Entry 8TH8 (electron microscopy, 7.40 A resolution (low resolution: residue-level contacts below are approximate; hydrogen-bond / salt-bridge calls are withheld)); this record covers chains J and Q of the 18 polymer chains in the assembly.

[Chain J]
Molecule: Dynein regulatory complex protein 9
Source organism: Tetrahymena thermophila
UniProt: Q23S05 (Q23S05_TETTS); residue numbers follow UniProt; this construct covers 1-372
Sequence (372 residues; numbered 1 to 372; the number before each row is that of its first residue):
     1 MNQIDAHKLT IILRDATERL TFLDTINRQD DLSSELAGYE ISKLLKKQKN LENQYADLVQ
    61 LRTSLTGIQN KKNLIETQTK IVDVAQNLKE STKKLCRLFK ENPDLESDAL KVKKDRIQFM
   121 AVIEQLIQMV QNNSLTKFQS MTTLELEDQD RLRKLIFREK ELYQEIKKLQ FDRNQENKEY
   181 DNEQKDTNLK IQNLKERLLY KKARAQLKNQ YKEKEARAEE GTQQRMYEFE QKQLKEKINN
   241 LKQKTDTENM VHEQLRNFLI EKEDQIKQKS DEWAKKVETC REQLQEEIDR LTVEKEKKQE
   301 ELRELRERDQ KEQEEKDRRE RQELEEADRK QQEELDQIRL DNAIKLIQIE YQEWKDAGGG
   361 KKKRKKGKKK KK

[Chain Q]
Molecule: Calmodulin 7-2
Source organism: Tetrahymena thermophila
UniProt: I7MDA9 (I7MDA9_TETTS); residue numbers follow UniProt; this construct covers 1-202
Sequence (202 residues; row label = number of the first residue in the row):
     1 MDNTGKLEKQ LVTLNDGLPK KPAKEIIEEL KHHLYQDFQK FFSEEKKQQY QNNFALFDRD
    61 NDKYINLSEL KELLTSVNIT FPDDELEELY NEFCLTSPEA DGINEDAVFI IVSKKIRDND
   121 KDEQLTQAFK LVEKAVNDEL AKTPNETKEQ EGYIRVEQFK ELLMTLGNRW SEEQANEFLK
   181 DINPKSDERI NYLDVVKKLM KR

[Interface between chain J and chain Q]
Pairs across the interface - 40 pairs, chain J then chain Q:
  Glu350(J) - Thr80(Q)
  Glu350(J) - Phe81(Q)
  Glu350(J) - Asn119(Q)
  Tyr351(J) - Tyr50(Q)
  Tyr351(J) - Val77(Q)
  Tyr351(J) - Asn78(Q)
  Tyr351(J) - Ile79(Q)
  Tyr351(J) - Val112(Q)
  Gln352(J) - Lys115(Q)
  Gln352(J) - Ile116(Q)
  Gln352(J) - Asn119(Q)
  Gln352(J) - Asp120(Q)
  Glu353(J) - Phe42(Q)
  Glu353(J) - Ile116(Q)
  Trp354(J) - Tyr50(Q)
  Trp354(J) - Leu74(Q)
  Trp354(J) - Val108(Q)
  Trp354(J) - Phe109(Q)
  Trp354(J) - Ile111(Q)
  Trp354(J) - Val112(Q)
  Trp354(J) - Ser113(Q)
  Trp354(J) - Ile116(Q)
  Lys355(J) - Phe38(Q)
  Lys355(J) - Phe42(Q)
  Lys355(J) - Tyr50(Q)
  Lys355(J) - Ile116(Q)
  Asp356(J) - Phe38(Q)
  Asp356(J) - Phe42(Q)
  Asp356(J) - Ser43(Q)
  Asp356(J) - Glu44(Q)
  Asp356(J) - Lys47(Q)
  Ala357(J) - Phe38(Q)
  Ala357(J) - Lys47(Q)
  Ala357(J) - Gln51(Q)
  Gly358(J) - Gln51(Q)
  Gly358(J) - Glu105(Q)
  Gly359(J) - Glu105(Q)
  Gly360(J) - Lys63(Q)
  Lys362(J) - Asn61(Q)
  Lys362(J) - Lys63(Q)
Interface residues without a listed pair, chain J (13 interface residues in all): Gln348
Interface residues without a listed pair, chain Q (32 interface residues in all): Tyr35, Gln39, Leu70, Leu73, Asp106, Arg117, Met200

[In short]
13 residues of chain J face 32 of chain Q across their interface.
Chain J is Dynein regulatory complex protein 9 and chain Q is Calmodulin 7-2, both from Tetrahymena
thermophila; the structure, Linker domain of Nexin-dynein regulatory complex from Tetrahymena thermophila, was
determined by electron microscopy (same publication as 8TID and 8TEK).
